9PAG - chains B and C of the 12 polymer chains in the assembly; structure by electron microscopy, 3.62 A resolution.

Chain B (and C):
Protein: Vesicle-fusing ATPase
Source organism: Cricetulus griseus
Notes: EC 3.6.4.6; chain C of this document is another copy of the same molecule, construct and numbering; everything in this record applies to it too
UniProt: P18708 (NSF_CRIGR); residues 1-744 here = UniProt positions 1-744
Amino-acid sequence (747 residues; each row starts with the number of its first residue; numbers below 1 keep their minus sign (Gly-2 is residue -2)):
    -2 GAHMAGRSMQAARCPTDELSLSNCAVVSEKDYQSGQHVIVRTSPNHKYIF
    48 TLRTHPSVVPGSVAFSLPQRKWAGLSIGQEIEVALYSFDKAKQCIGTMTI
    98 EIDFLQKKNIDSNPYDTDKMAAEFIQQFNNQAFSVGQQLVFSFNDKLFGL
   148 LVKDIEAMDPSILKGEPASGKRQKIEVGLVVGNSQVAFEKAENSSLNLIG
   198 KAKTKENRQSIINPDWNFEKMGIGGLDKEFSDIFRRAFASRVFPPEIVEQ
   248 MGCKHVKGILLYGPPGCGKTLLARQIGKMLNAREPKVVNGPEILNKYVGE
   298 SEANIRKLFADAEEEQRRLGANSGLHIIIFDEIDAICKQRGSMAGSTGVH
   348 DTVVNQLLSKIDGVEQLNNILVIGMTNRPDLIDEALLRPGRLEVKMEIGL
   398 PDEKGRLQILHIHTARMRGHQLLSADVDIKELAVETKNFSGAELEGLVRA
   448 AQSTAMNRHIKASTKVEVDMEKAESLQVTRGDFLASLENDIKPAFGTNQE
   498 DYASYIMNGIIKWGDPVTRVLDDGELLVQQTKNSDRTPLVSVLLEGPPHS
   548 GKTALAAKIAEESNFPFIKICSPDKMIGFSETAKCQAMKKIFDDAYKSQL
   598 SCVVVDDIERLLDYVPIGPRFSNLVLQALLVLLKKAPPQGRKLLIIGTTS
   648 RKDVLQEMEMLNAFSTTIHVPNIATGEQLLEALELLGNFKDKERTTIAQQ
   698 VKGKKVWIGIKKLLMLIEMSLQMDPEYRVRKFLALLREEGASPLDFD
Unresolved in the structure: -2 to 0, 156-169, 459-470, 741-744 (chain C: -2 to 0, 156-169, 741-744)
Differences from the reference sequence: expression tag (-2 to 0)
Ligand contacts:
  - ATP (adenosine-5'-triphosphate), molecule 1: Gly219, Ile220, Gly221, Leu223, Pro261, Pro262, Gly263, Cys264, Gly265, Lys266, Thr267, Leu268, Glu329, Asn374, Ile406, His410, Gly438, Ala439, Glu442
  - ATP, molecule 2: Asp359, Arg385, Arg388
  - ATP, molecule 3: Met504, Asn505, Gly506, Ile507, Ile508, Trp510, Val514, Pro545, His546, Ser547, Gly548, Lys549, Thr550, Ala551, Leu552, Ile707, Lys708
UniProt features mapped onto this chain:
  - binding site (ATP): Asn505 to Trp510, Pro545 to Leu552
  - binding site (Mg(2+)): Thr550
  - modified residue: Lys105 (N6-acetyllysine), Ser207 (Phosphoserine), Tyr259 (Phosphotyrosine), Ser569 (Phosphoserine)
Reported in the primary citation:
  - post-translational modification sites: Ser207 (citing earlier work)

Interface between chain B and chain C:
Residue-residue contacts (56; chain B residue first):
  Asn106(B) with Lys105(C)
  Ile209(B) with Glu464(C)
  Trp213(B) with Ser460(C); Lys462(C); Glu464(C)
  Asn214(B) with Lys462(C)
  Phe215(B) with Thr461(C), hydrogen bond (backbone-backbone)
  Arg232(B) with Thr451(C), hydrogen bond; Asp487(C), salt bridge
  Ala236(B) with Met453(C)
  Ser237(B) with Met453(C)
  Val239(B) with Ile457(C), hydrophobic; Asp466(C)
  Phe240(B) with Ala470(C), hydrophobic
  Ile244(B) with Leu473(C), hydrophobic
  Glu246(B) with Arg413(C)
  Gln247(B) with Arg413(C); His417(C)
  Met248(B) with Met453(C), hydrophobic; Leu473(C), hydrophobic
  Cys250(B) with Gln449(C)
  Lys251(B) with Arg446(C)
  Val295(B) with Asn292(C); Lys293(C)
  Glu297(B) with Lys293(C)
  Arg337(B) with Asn374(C); Arg375(C)
  Asn352(B) with Glu329(C)
  Gln353(B) with Asn286(C)
  Ser356(B) with Gly287(C); Glu329(C)
  Gly360(B) with Thr267(C); Arg271(C), hydrogen bond (backbone-side chain)
  Val361(B) with Arg271(C), hydrogen bond (backbone-side chain)
  Pro386(B) with Glu440(C)
  Glu390(B) with Arg446(C), salt bridge
  Leu523(B) with Met720(C), hydrophobic
  Gln527(B) with Met716(C); Gln719(C)
  Ser531(B) with Glu715(C)
  Arg533(B) with Asn685(C), hydrogen bond
  Thr534(B) with Met712(C); Glu715(C)
  Phe618(B) with Arg617(C), hydrogen bond (backbone-side chain)
  Asn620(B) with Asp610(C)
  Gln624(B) with Arg607(C), hydrogen bond; Asp610(C); Tyr611(C)
  Val628(B) with Pro570(C); Ile574(C), hydrophobic
  Leu629(B) with Ile574(C), hydrophobic
  Lys632(B) with Asp571(C)
  Glu654(B) with Pro613(C)
  Glu656(B) with Pro613(C)
  Asn659(B) with His546(C), hydrogen bond (backbone-side chain)
  Ser662(B) with Met712(C)
Interface residues without a listed pair, chain B (67 interface residues in all): Glu216, Phe231, Arg233, Pro241, Val253, Tyr294, Gly296, Glu299, Arg303, Gln336, Ala341, Thr349, Gln363, Glu381, Ala382, Arg385, Gly387, Gln526, Leu536, Lys586, Pro616, Leu621, Leu623, Ala625, Leu627, Met655
Interface residues without a listed pair, chain C (67 interface residues in all): Pro262, Gly263, Val284, Pro288, Glu289, Leu291, Asp328, Asp331, Ala332, Met340, Val346, Met414, Leu419, Ala439, Ala447, Ser450, Asn454, His456, Asn505, Phe576, Val612, Ile614, Leu683, Lys709, Leu711, Ile714

Summary:
Chain B and chain C each contribute 67 residues to their interface, with 8 hydrogen bonds and 2 salt bridges.
Polar contacts include Arg232(B)-Asp487(C), Glu390(B)-Arg446(C) and Arg232(B)-Thr451(C). Ligands of chain B: 3
copies of ATP. From UniProt: 14 ATP-binding residues and Mg2+-binding residue Thr550(B) on chain B. From the
paper: a modification site at Ser207(B).
Chain B and chain C are both Vesicle-fusing ATPase (Cricetulus griseus); the structure, 21bin20S complex
(NSF-alphaSNAP-2:1 syntaxin-1a:SNAP-25), non-hydrolyzing, class 7, was determined by electron microscopy
together with 9OJR, 9OJU, 9OJZ, 9OK3, 9OK5, 9OKC and 17 further entries from the same study.
